PDB entry 1GHA | X-ray diffraction, 2.20 A resolution | chains E and F of the 4 polymer chains in the assembly

== Chain E ==
Molecule: Gamma-chymotrypsin A
Source organism: Bos taurus
Notes: EC 3.4.21.1
Reference sequence: P00766 (CTRA_BOVIN); residue numbers follow UniProt; this construct covers 1-13
Amino-acid sequence (13 residues; numbered 1 to 13; the number before each row is that of its first residue):
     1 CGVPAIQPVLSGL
Disordered / not traced: 12-13

== Chain F ==
Molecule: Gamma-chymotrypsin A
Source organism: Bos taurus
Notes: EC 3.4.21.1
Reference sequence: P00766 (CTRA_BOVIN); residues 16-146 here = UniProt positions 16-146
Amino-acid sequence (131 residues; each row starts with the number of its first residue):
    16 IVNGEEAVPGSWPWQVSLQDKTGFHFCGGSLINENWVVTAAHCGVTTSDV
    66 VVAGEFDQGSSSEKIQKLKIAKVFKNSKYNSLTINNDITLLKLSTAASFS
   116 QTVSAVCLPSASDDFAAGTTCVTTGWGLTRY
Disulfide bonds: C42-C58
Curated features (UniProtKB/Swiss-Prot):
  - active site (Charge relay system): H57, D102

== Interface between chain E and chain F ==
Pairs across the interface - 20 pairs, chain E then chain F:
  C1(E) with A120(F); V121(F); C122(F), disulfide
  G2(E) with A120(F), hydrogen bond (backbone-backbone); V121(F); C122(F), hydrogen bond (backbone-side chain)
  P4(E) with S26(F); P28(F), hydrophobic; W29(F)
  A5(E) with Q116(F)
  I6(E) with V23(F), hydrophobic; P24(F); G25(F); S26(F); Q116(F)
  P8(E) with S26(F); W27(F), hydrophobic
  V9(E) with V23(F), hydrophobic
  L10(E) with V137(F), hydrophobic
  S11(E) with E20(F), hydrogen bond (backbone-side chain)
Also at the interface, not in a pair above, chain E (10 interface residues in all): Q7
Cross-chain cystine bridges: C1(E)-C122(F)

== Summary ==
10 residues of chain E face 13 of chain F across their interface, with 1 disulfide bond and 3 hydrogen bonds.
Polar contacts include G2(E)-C122(F), S11(E)-E20(F) and G2(E)-A120(F). From UniProt: active-site residues
H57(F) and D102(F) on chain F.
Chain E is Gamma-chymotrypsin A and chain F is Gamma-chymotrypsin A, both from Bos taurus; the structure, A
second active site in chymotrypsin? the X-ray crystal structure of N-acetyl-D-tryptophan bound to
gamma-chymotrypsin, was determined by X-ray diffraction.
